Entry 3TJL (X-ray diffraction, 1.50 A resolution); this record covers chain A.

Chain A:
Protein: NADPH dehydrogenase
Organism: Scheffersomyces stipitis CBS 6054
Notes: EC 1.6.99.1
Reference sequence: A3LT82 (A3LT82_PICST); residues 1-407 here = UniProt positions 1-407
Amino-acid sequence (407 residues; numbered 1 to 407; the number before each row is that of its first residue):
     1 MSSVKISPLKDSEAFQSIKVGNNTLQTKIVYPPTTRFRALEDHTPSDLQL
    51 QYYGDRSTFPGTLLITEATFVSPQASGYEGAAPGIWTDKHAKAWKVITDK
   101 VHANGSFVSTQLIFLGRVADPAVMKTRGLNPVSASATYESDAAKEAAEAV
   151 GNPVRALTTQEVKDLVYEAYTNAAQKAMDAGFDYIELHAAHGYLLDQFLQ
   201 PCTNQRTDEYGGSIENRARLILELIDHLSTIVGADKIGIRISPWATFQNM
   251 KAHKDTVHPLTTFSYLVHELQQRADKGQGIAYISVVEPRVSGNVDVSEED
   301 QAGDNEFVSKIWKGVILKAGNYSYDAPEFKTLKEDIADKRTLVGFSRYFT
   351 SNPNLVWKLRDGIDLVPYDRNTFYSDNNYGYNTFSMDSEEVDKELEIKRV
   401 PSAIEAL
Unresolved in the structure: 1, 406-407
Differences from the reference sequence: engineered mutation Ala169 (Thr in A3LT82)
Metal / ion sites: Na+ site 1 near Gln26 (its only coordinating residue here); Na+ site 2: Asp335, Asp338
Ligand contacts:
  - FMN (flavin mononucleotide): Pro32, Pro33, Thr34, Thr35, Glu67, Ala68, Gln111, His188, His191, Arg240, Val286, Val290, Gly292, Asn293, Ala319, Gly320, Asn321, Gly344, Phe345, Ser346, Arg347, Phe373, Tyr374
  - malonic acid (MLA), molecule 1: Thr35, Ala68, Tyr78, Ile113, His188, His191, Tyr193, Phe247, Gly292, Asn293, Tyr374
  - malonic acid (MLA), molecule 2: Phe37, Tyr78, Glu79, Gly80
  - malonic acid (MLA), molecule 3: Glu41, His43, Ser76, Tyr78, Val123, Thr126, Arg127

Overview:
Ligands of chain A: flavin mononucleotide and 3 copies of malonic acid. Asp335 and Asp338 form the Na+ site 2.
Chain A is NADPH dehydrogenase (Scheffersomyces stipitis CBS 6054); the structure, Crystal Structure of a
Novel OYE from the Xylose-fermenting Fungus P. stipitis, was determined by X-ray diffraction, deposited
together with 3UPW and 4DF2.
